6CIL - chains C and G of the 9 polymer chains in the assembly; structure by X-ray diffraction, 4.15 A resolution (low resolution: residue-level contacts below are approximate; hydrogen-bond / salt-bridge calls are withheld).

== Chain C ==
Protein: V(D)J recombination-activating protein 1
From: Mus musculus
Notes: EC 3.1.-.-, 2.3.2.27
UniProtKB: P15919 (RAG1_MOUSE); residues 384-1008 here = UniProt positions 384-1008
Amino-acid sequence (625 residues; numbered 384 to 1008; the number before each row is that of its first residue):
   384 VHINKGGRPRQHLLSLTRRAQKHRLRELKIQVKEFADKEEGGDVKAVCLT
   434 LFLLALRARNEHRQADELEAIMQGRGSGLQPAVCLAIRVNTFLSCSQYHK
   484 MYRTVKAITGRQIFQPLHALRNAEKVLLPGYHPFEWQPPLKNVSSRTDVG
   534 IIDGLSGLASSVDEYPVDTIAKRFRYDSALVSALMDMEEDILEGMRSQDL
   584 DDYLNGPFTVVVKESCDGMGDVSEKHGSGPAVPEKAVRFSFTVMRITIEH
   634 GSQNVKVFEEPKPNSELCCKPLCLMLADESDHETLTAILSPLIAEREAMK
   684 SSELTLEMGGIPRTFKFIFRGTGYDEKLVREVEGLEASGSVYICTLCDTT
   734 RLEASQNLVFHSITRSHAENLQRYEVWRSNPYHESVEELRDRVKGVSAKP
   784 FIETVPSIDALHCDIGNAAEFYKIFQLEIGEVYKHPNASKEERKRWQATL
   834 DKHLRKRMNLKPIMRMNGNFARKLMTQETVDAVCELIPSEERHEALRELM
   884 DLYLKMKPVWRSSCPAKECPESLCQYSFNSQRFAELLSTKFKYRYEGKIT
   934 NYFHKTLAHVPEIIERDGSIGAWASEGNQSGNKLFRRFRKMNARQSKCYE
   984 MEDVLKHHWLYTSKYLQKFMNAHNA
Unresolved in the structure: 384-396, 443-445, 455-458, 609-616, 955-961, 1008
Differences from the reference sequence: engineered mutation Gln962 (Glu in P15919)
UniProt features mapped onto this chain:
  - DNA-binding region: Gly389 to Gln456 (NBD)
  - binding site (a divalent metal cation): Asp600, Asp708
  - site: Trp893 (Essential for DNA hairpin formation, participates in base-stacking interactions near the cleavage site)
  - mutagenesis: Arg391 (R391A: Defects in converting nicked products to hairpins; R391L: Impairs DNA-binding and hairpin formation while maintaining some nicking activity), Arg393 (R393A: Impairs DNA-binding and hairpin formation while maintaining some nicking activity), Arg401 (R401A: Allows robust hairpin activity), Arg402 (R402A: Defects in converting nicked products to hairpins), Lys405 (K405A: Reduced hairpin activity), His406 (H406A: Allows robust hairpin activity), Arg407 (R407A: Impairs DNA-binding and reduces hairpin formation without affecting nicking activity), Asn443 (N443A: Impairs DNA-binding; when associated with A-445), His445 (H445A: Impairs DNA-binding; when associated with A-443), Asp546 (D546A: Loss of DNA-binding), Asp560 (D560A: Loss of DNA-binding), Glu597 (E597Q: Impaired cleavage), 19 further mutagenesis entries in UniProt
Bound ions: Mn2+: Asp600, Asp708; Zn2+: Cys727, Cys730, His937, His942
What the authors report for this chain:
  - catalytic residues: Asp600, Asp708 (citing earlier work)

== Chain G ==
Molecule: Intact 23RSS substrate reverse strand
Sequence (55 nucleotides; each row starts with the number of its first residue):
     1 CGGGTTTTTGTCTGGCTTCACACTTGATTTGCATCACTGTGTAAGACAGG
    51 CCAGA
Unresolved in the structure: 1-2

== Interface between chain C and chain G ==
Pairs across the interface (10; chain C residue first):
  Met602(C) with DT42(G)
  Gly603(C) with DT42(G)
  Asp604(C) with DT42(G)
  Arg848(C) with DG45(G)
  Met849(C) with DA44(G); DG45(G)
  Asn965(C) with DG41(G); DT42(G)
  Arg969(C) with DT40(G); DG41(G)
Other interface residues (no listed pair), chain C (12 interface residues in all): His795, Met847, Tyr935, Gln962, Lys966

== In short ==
The interface between chain C and chain G involves 12 residues on one side and 5 on the other. Asp600(C) and
Asp708(C) form the Mn2+ site. From UniProt: a DNA-binding region, divalent metal cation-binding residues
Asp600(C) and Asp708(C) and 31 mutagenesis sites on chain C. The paper reports catalytic residues Asp600(C)
and Asp708(C).
Here chain C is V(D)J recombination-activating protein 1 (Mus musculus) and chain G is Intact 23RSS substrate
reverse strand. Entry 6CIL (Pre-reaction complex, rag1(e962q)/2-intact/intact 12/23RSS complex in MN2+) was
determined by X-ray diffraction together with 5ZDZ, 5ZE0, 5ZE1, 5ZE2, 6CG0, 6CIJ, 6CIK and 6CIM from the same
study.
